PDB entry 8Z9Y | electron microscopy, 2.50 A resolution | chains C and E of the 6 polymer chains in the assembly

Chain C:
Protein: Actin T1-like protein
Organism: Arabidopsis thaliana
UniProtKB: Q6IDB3 (Q6IDB3_ARATH); residues 1-98 here = UniProt positions 1-98
Chain sequence (98 residues; each row starts with the number of its first residue):
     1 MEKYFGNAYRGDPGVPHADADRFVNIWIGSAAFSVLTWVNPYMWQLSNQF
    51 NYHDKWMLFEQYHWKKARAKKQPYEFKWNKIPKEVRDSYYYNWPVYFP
Not modelled in the structure: 1-6

Chain E:
Protein: Protein TIC 56, chloroplastic
Organism: Arabidopsis thaliana
UniProtKB: Q7Y1W1 (TIC56_ARATH); residues 1-527 here = UniProt positions 1-527
Chain sequence (527 residues; each row starts with the number of its first residue):
     1 MSSMNFNPFQNWFEKPPNPVPSINFVSLADSFFPKSQSPNFASIGLPKFS
    51 KKSPKPETAGTDEPGPYKQIAEQFLWECENIPDYRHTPEVDKLLNEDPVF
   101 EKKENPSTEEIEAEQKWWESFRASPVVQFMTRAEEIADDMNKMELEDNDT
   151 PYRKEDKDYWRAIPHVPGFDGRPMPRKAIKSKEESDDKFWDFMKQFLFGL
   201 WGFRQRPYPPGRPIDVAQAIGYKRLEKRYYDFIMKTGGWWYKDRLGRSRG
   251 PCEIITLKTAYGAGIIDRDTFIWGEDMDEWAPIHMVYGLEPAIATWEVRL
   301 GAAATAFLHKLQKGIPPWVPLKGREPKTYKQLQKEAIESKKRDMAVLEAN
   351 GGVWPGVRTPSHALFLWASGSELTTVLESDHMPNKFIPKQLRLELAKVIP
   401 GLRPWEVISIEQAMDQISYGGEWYREPLGTYTTGPPYIREWNRSVMRLFR
   451 IFYNLSVRVGQKLERTVPGFDTIMDKVQKDYDKRIARRMKRREEELREED
   501 LKHYSGRTDEDEEEEEEEDDDSNSKKD
Not modelled in the structure: 1-63, 457-527
Swiss-Prot annotation at these positions:
  - modified residue: Asn350 (Deamidated asparagine)

Interface between chain C and chain E:
Pairs across the interface (9):
  Tyr42(C) - Asp231(E)  hydrogen bond
  Tyr42(C) - Met234(E)  hydrophobic
  Trp44(C) - Met234(E)
  Trp44(C) - Lys235(E)
  Gln45(C) - Met234(E)  hydrogen bond (side chain-backbone)
  Gln45(C) - Ile254(E)
  Ser47(C) - Ile255(E)
  Pro94(C) - Glu253(E)
  Pro98(C) - Ile255(E)
Interface residues without a listed pair, chain C (7 interface residues in all): Trp93
Interface residues without a listed pair, chain E (7 interface residues in all): Tyr230

Overview:
Chain C and chain E each contribute 7 residues to their interface, with 2 hydrogen bonds. Polar pairs include
Tyr42(C)-Asp231(E) and Gln45(C)-Met234(E).
Here chain C is Actin T1-like protein and chain E is Protein TIC 56, chloroplastic, both from Arabidopsis
thaliana. Entry 8Z9Y (Cryo-EM Structure of the Arabidopsis thaliana TIC Complex) was determined by electron
microscopy together with 8XKU and 8XKV from the same study.
